8GTQ - chains B and I of the 9 polymer chains in the assembly; structure by electron microscopy, 3.10 A resolution.

== Chain B ==
Molecule: Spike glycoprotein
Organism: Severe acute respiratory syndrome coronavirus 2
Reference sequence: P0DTC2 (SPIKE_SARS2); numbering as in UniProt; present here: 1-68, 71-1273
Chain sequence (1271 residues; row label = number of the first residue in the row; note: 2 numbers in that range are skipped by the numbering (no residue carries them; nothing is unmodelled there)):
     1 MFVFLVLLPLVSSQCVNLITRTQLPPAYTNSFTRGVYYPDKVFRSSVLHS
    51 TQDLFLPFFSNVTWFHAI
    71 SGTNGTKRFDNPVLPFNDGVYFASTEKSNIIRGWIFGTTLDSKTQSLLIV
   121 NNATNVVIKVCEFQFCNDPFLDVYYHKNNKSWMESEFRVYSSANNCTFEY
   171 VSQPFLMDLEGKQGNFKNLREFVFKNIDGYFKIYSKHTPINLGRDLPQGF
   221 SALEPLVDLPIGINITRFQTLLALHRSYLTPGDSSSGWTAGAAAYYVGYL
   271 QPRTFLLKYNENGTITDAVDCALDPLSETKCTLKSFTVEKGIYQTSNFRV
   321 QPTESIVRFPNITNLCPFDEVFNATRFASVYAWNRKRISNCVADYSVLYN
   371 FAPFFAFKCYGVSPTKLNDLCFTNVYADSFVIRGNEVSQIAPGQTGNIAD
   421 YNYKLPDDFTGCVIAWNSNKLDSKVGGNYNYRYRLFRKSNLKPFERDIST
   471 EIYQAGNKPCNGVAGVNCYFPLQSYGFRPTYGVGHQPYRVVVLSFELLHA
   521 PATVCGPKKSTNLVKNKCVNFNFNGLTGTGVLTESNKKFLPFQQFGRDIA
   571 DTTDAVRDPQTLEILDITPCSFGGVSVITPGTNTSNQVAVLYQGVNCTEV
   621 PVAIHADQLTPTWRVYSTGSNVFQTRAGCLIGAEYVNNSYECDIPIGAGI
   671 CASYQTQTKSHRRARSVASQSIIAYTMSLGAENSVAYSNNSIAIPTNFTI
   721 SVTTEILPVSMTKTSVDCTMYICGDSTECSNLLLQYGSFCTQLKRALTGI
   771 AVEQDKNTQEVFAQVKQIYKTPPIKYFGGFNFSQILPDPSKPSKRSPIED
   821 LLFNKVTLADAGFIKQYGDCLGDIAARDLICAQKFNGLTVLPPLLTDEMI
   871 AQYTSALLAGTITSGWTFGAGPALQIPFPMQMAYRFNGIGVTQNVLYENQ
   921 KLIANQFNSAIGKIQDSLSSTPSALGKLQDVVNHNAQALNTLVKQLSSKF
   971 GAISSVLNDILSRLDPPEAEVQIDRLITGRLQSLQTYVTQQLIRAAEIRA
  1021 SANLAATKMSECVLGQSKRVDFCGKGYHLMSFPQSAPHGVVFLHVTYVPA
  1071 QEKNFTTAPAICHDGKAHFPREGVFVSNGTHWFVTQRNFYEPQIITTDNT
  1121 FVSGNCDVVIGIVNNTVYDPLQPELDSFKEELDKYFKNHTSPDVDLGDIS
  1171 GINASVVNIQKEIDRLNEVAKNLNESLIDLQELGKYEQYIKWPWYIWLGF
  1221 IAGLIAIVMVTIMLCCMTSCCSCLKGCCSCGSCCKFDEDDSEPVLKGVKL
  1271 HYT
Unresolved in the structure: 1-24, 71-77, 145-152, 179-185, 247-257, 622-639, 677-689, 827-853, 940-943, 1147-1273
Sequence notes: variant Ile19 (Thr in P0DTC2), Asp142 (Gly in P0DTC2), Gly213 (Val in P0DTC2), Asp339 (Gly in P0DTC2), Phe371 (Ser in P0DTC2), Pro373 (Ser in P0DTC2), Phe375 (Ser in P0DTC2), Ala376 (Thr in P0DTC2), Asn405 (Asp in P0DTC2), Ser408 (Arg in P0DTC2), Asn417 (Lys in P0DTC2), Lys440 (Asn in P0DTC2), Arg452 (Leu in P0DTC2), Asn477 (Ser in P0DTC2), Lys478 (Thr in P0DTC2), Ala484 (Glu in P0DTC2), Val486 (Phe in P0DTC2), Arg498 (Gln in P0DTC2), Tyr501 (Asn in P0DTC2), His505 (Tyr in P0DTC2), Gly614 (Asp in P0DTC2), Tyr655 (His in P0DTC2), Lys679 (Asn in P0DTC2), His681 (Pro in P0DTC2), Lys764 (Asn in P0DTC2), Tyr796 (Asp in P0DTC2), Pro817 (Phe in P0DTC2), Pro892 (Ala in P0DTC2), Pro899 (Ala in P0DTC2), Pro942 (Ala in P0DTC2), His954 (Gln in P0DTC2), Lys969 (Asn in P0DTC2), Pro986 (Lys in P0DTC2), Pro987 (Val in P0DTC2)
Curated features (UniProtKB/Swiss-Prot):
  - region: Asn280 to Cys301 (Putative superantigen), Asn448 to Tyr451, Tyr453 to Phe456 (Immunodominant HLA epitope recognized by the CD8+), Ser816 to Tyr837 (Fusion peptide 1), Lys835 to Phe855 (Fusion peptide 2), Asp1163 to Glu1202 (Heptad repeat 2)
  - motif: Met1237 to Cys1241 (Binding to host endocytosis trafficking protein SNX27), Asp1257 to Glu1262 (Diacidic ER export motif (host COPII)), Ser1261 to Gly1267 (Binding to host plasma membrane localising/FERM domain proteins), Lys1269 to Thr1273 (KxHxx, ER retrieval signal (COPI))
  - site (Cleavage): Arg685, Ser686, Arg815, Ser816
  - lipidation (S-palmitoyl cysteine): Cys1235, Cys1236, Cys1240, Cys1241, Cys1243, Cys1247, Cys1248, Cys1250, Cys1253, Cys1254
  - glycosylation: Asn17 (N-linked (GlcNAc...) (complex) asparagine), Asn61 (N-linked (GlcNAc...) (hybrid) asparagine), Asn74 (N-linked (GlcNAc...) (complex) asparagine), Asn122 (N-linked (GlcNAc...) (hybrid) asparagine), Asn149 (N-linked (GlcNAc...) (complex) asparagine), Asn165 (N-linked (GlcNAc...) (complex) asparagine), Asn234 (N-linked (GlcNAc...) (high mannose) asparagine), Asn282 (N-linked (GlcNAc...) (complex) asparagine), Thr323 (O-linked (GalNAc) threonine), Ser325 (O-linked (HexNAc...) serine), Asn331 (N-linked (GlcNAc...) (complex) asparagine), Asn343 (N-linked (GlcNAc...) (complex) asparagine), Asn603 (N-linked (GlcNAc...) (hybrid) asparagine), Asn616 (N-linked (GlcNAc...) (complex) asparagine), Asn657 (N-linked (GlcNAc...) (complex) asparagine), Thr676 (O-linked (GlcNAc...) threonine), Thr678 (O-linked (GlcNAc...) threonine), Asn709 (N-linked (GlcNAc...) (high mannose) asparagine), Asn717 (N-linked (GlcNAc...) (hybrid) asparagine), Asn801 (N-linked (GlcNAc...) (hybrid) asparagine) and 6 more in UniProt
  - natural variant: Leu5 (L5F: In strain: Iota/B.1.526), Ser13 (S13I: In strain: Epsilon/B.1.427/B.1.429), Leu18 (L18F: In strain: Beta/B.1.351, Gamma/P.1 and 1 more), Thr20 (T20N: In strain: Gamma/P.1), Leu24 to Ala27 (sequence variant, change not given here; In strain: Omicron/BA.2, Omicron/BA.2.12.1 and 6 more), Pro26 (P26S: In strain: Gamma/P.1), Gln52 (Q52H: In strain: Omicron/EG.5.1), Ala67 (A67V: In strain: Eta/B.1.525, Omicron/BA.1), Gly75 (G75V: In strain: Lambda/C.37), Thr76 (T76I: In strain: Lambda/C.37), Asp80 (D80A: In strain: Beta/B.1.351), Val83 (V83A: In strain: Omicron/XBB.1.5, Omicron/EG.5.1), 79 further natural variant entries in UniProt
  - mutagenesis: Asn121 (N121Q: Partial loss of biliverdin affinity), Arg190 (R190K: Partial loss of biliverdin affinity), Asn234 (N234Q: Increased resistance to neutralizing antibodies), Asn331 (N331Q: Reduced viral infectivity), Asn343 (N343Q: Reduced viral infectivity), Tyr453 (Y453F: Decreased HLA binding to NF9 epitope. Increased binding affinity to human ACE2), Ala475 (A475V: Increased resistance to neutralizing antibodies), Val483 (V483A: Increased resistance to neutralizing antibodies), Phe490 (F490L: Increased resistance to neutralizing antibodies and human covalescent sera neutralization), Gln493 (Q493N: Reduced host ACE2-binding affinity in vitro; Q493Y: Reduced host ACE2-binding affinity in vitro), His519 (H519P: Increased resistance to human covalescent sera neutralization), Ser673 (S673A: No effect on O-glycosylation by host GALNT1), 8 further mutagenesis entries in UniProt
Disulfide bonds: Cys131-Cys166, Cys336-Cys361, Cys379-Cys432, Cys391-Cys525, Cys480-Cys488, Cys538-Cys590, Cys617-Cys649, Cys738-Cys760, Cys743-Cys749, Cys1032-Cys1043, Cys1082-Cys1126
Glycans and other covalent adducts: N-acetylglucosamine (NAG) linked to Asn61, Asn122, Asn165, Asn234, Asn282, Asn331, Asn343, Asn603, Asn616, Asn657, Asn709, Asn717, Asn801, Asn1074, Asn1098, Asn1134
From the paper describing this entry:
  - post-translational modification sites: Asn234

== Chain I ==
Molecule: heavy chain of S2L20
Organism: Homo sapiens
Chain sequence (121 residues; numbered 1 to 121; the number before each row is that of its first residue):
     1 EVQLVESGGGVVQPGGSLRLSCAASGFTFNSYGMHWVRQAPGKGLEWVAF
    51 IRYDGGNKYYADSVKGRFTISRDNSKNTLYLQMKSLRAEDTAVYYCANLK
   101 DSRYSGSYYDYWGQGTLVTVS
Disulfide bonds: Cys22-Cys96

== Interface between chain B and chain I ==
Pairs across the interface (29; chain B residue first):
  Pro26(B) - Gly26(I)
  Tyr28(B) - Thr28(I)  hydrogen bond (side chain-backbone)
  Pro82(B) - Tyr109(I)
  Val83(B) - Tyr108(I)
  Val83(B) - Tyr109(I)
  Pro85(B) - Ser31(I)
  Pro85(B) - Tyr32(I)
  Pro85(B) - Ser105(I)
  Pro85(B) - Gly106(I)
  Asn87(B) - Ser31(I)  hydrogen bond (side chain-backbone)
  Asn87(B) - Arg52(I)
  Asn87(B) - Tyr53(I)
  Asn87(B) - Ser105(I)
  Asp88(B) - Arg52(I)  salt bridge
  Asp88(B) - Tyr53(I)  hydrogen bond
  Thr108(B) - Ser102(I)  hydrogen bond (side chain-backbone)
  Thr236(B) - Gly106(I)
  Arg237(B) - Ser102(I)  hydrogen bond
  Arg237(B) - Gly106(I)
  Arg237(B) - Ser107(I)  hydrogen bond (side chain-backbone)
  Arg237(B) - Tyr108(I)
  Tyr269(B) - Ser31(I)
  Tyr269(B) - Tyr53(I)  hydrophobic
  Leu270(B) - Tyr53(I)  hydrogen bond (backbone-side chain)
  Gln271(B) - Tyr53(I)
  Thr323(B) - Lys84(I)  hydrogen bond (backbone-side chain)
  Glu324(B) - Lys84(I)  salt bridge
  Glu324(B) - Ser85(I)  hydrogen bond
  Thr531(B) - Ser85(I)
Other interface residues (no listed pair), chain B (18 interface residues in all): Thr63, Pro272
Other interface residues (no listed pair), chain I (19 interface residues in all): Phe27, Asp54, Lys100, Asp101, Tyr104

== Overview ==
The interface between chain B and chain I involves 18 residues on one side and 19 on the other; the contacts
include 9 hydrogen bonds and 2 salt bridges. Among the polar pairs are Asp88(B)-Arg52(I), Glu324(B)-Lys84(I)
and Tyr28(B)-Thr28(I). From the paper: a modification site at Asn234(B).
Here chain B is Spike glycoprotein (Severe acute respiratory syndrome coronavirus 2) and chain I is heavy
chain of S2L20 (Homo sapiens). Entry 8GTQ (cryo-EM structure of Omicron BA.5 S protein in complex with S2L20)
was determined by electron microscopy together with 8GTO and 8GTP from the same study.
